PDB entry 4UDP | X-ray diffraction, 1.90 A resolution | chain A

Chain A:
Molecule: Glucose-methanol-choline oxidoreductase
Source organism: Methylovorus sp. MP688
UniProt: E4QP00 (E4QP00_METS6); residues 1-531 here = UniProt positions 1-531
Sequence (531 residues; row label = number of the first residue in the row):
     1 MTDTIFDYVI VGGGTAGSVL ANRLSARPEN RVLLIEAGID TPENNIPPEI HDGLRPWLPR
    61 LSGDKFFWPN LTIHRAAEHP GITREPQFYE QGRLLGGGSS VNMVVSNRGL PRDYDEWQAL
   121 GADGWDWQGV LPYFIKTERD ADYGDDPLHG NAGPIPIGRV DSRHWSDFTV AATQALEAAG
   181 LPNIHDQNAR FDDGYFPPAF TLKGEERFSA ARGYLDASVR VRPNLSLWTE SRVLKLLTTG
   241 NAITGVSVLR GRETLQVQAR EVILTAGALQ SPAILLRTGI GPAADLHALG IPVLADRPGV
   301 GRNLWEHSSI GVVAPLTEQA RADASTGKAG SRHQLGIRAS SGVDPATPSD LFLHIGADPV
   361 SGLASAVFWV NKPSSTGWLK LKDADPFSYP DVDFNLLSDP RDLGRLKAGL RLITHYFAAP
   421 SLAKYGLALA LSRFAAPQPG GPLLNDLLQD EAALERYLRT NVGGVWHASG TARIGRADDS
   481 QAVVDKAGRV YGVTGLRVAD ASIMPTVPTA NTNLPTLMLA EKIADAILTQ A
Disordered / not traced: 1-4, 326-330, 530-531
Ligand contacts: FAD (flavin-adenine dinucleotide): V11, G12, G13, G14, T15, A16, G17, I35, E36, A37, G38, R60, W68, E90, Q91, G92, R93, L94, G96, G97, G98, S99, V101, N102, M103, V104, V105, S231, R232, V233, T265, A266, G267, Q270, I274, W466, H467, D500, A501, N511, T512, N513, L514, T516
Curated features (UniProtKB/Swiss-Prot):
  - active site: H467 (Proton acceptor)
  - binding site (FAD): T15, A16, E36, A37, W68, L94, G98, N102 to V105, V233, W466, A501, T512, N513
  - mutagenesis: V101 (V101H: Abolishes activity), M103 (M103A: 16-fold reduction in catalytic efficiency on vanillyl alcohol), V367 (V367K: 1.6-fold reduction in catalytic efficiency on vanillyl alcohol ...), W369 (W369A: 7.5-fold reduction in catalytic efficiency on vanillyl alcohol), V465 (V465A: 18-fold reduction in catalytic efficiency on vanillyl alcohol), W466 (W466A: 39-fold reduction in catalytic efficiency on vanillyl alcohol ...), H467 (H467A: Abolishes activity), N511 (N511A: 53-fold reduction in catalytic efficiency on vanillyl alcohol)

Overview:
Ligands of chain A: flavin-adenine dinucleotide. UniProt lists active-site residue H467, 16 FAD-binding
residues and 8 mutagenesis sites.
Chain A is Glucose-methanol-choline oxidoreductase (Methylovorus sp. MP688); the structure, Crystal structure
of 5-hydroxymethylfurfural oxidase (HMFO) in the oxidized state, was determined by X-ray diffraction (same
publication as 4UDQ and 4UDR).
